3BAM - chains E and B of the 5 polymer chains in the assembly; structure by X-ray diffraction, 1.80 A resolution.

[Chain E]
Molecule: 8-nt DNA strand
Sequence (8 nucleotides; each row starts with the number of its first residue):
     1 GATCCATA
Unresolved in the structure: 8
Bound ions: Mn2+: DG1 (shared with 2 residues of chain A)

[Chain B]
Protein: Protein (restriction endonuclease bamhi)
From: Bacillus amyloliquefaciens
Notes: EC 3.1.21.4
Reference sequence: P23940 (T2BA_BACAM); numbering as in UniProt (aligned over 1-213)
Chain sequence (213 residues; each row starts with the number of its first residue):
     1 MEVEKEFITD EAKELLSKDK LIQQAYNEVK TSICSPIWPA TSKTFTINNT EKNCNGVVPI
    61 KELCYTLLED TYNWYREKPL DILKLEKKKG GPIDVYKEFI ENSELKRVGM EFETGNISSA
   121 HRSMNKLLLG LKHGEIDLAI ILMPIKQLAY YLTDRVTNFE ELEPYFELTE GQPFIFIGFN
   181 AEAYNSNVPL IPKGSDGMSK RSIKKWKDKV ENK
Unresolved in the structure: 210-213
UniProt features mapped onto this chain:
  - active site: Glu113 (Proton acceptor)
  - binding site (Mg(2+)): Glu77, Asp94, Glu111, Phe112

[How chain E and chain B interact]
Residue-residue contacts - 5 pairs, chain E then chain B:
  DG1(E) with Asn116(B), hydrogen bond to the base; Arg155(B), base contact
  DA2(E) with Asn116(B), base contact
  DA6(E) with Ser195(B), phosphate contact; Met198(B), sugar contact
Also at the interface, not in a pair above, chain E (4 interface residues in all): DT7

[Summary]
The chain E/chain B interface involves 4 residues from each chain; the contacts include 1 hydrogen bond. The
hydrogen-bonded pair is DG1(E)-Asn116(B). UniProt lists active-site residue Glu113(B) and 4 Mg2+-binding
residues on chain B.
Chain E is an 8-nt DNA strand and chain B is Protein (restriction endonuclease bamhi) (Bacillus
amyloliquefaciens); the structure, Restriction endonuclease bamhi complex with DNA and manganese ions
(post-REACTIVE complex), was determined by X-ray diffraction together with 2BAM from the same study.
